Entry 7QH2 (electron microscopy, 2.43 A resolution); this record covers chains E and F of the 6 polymer chains in the assembly.

== Chain E ==
Name: Lactate dehydrogenase (NAD(+), ferredoxin) subunit LctB
Organism: Acetobacterium woodii
Notes: EC 1.3.1.110
UniProt: H6LBB0 (LCTB_ACEWD); residues 3-265 here correspond to UniProt positions 2-264 (UniProt number = residue number - 1)
Amino-acid sequence (265 residues; numbered 1 to 265; the number before each row is that of its first residue):
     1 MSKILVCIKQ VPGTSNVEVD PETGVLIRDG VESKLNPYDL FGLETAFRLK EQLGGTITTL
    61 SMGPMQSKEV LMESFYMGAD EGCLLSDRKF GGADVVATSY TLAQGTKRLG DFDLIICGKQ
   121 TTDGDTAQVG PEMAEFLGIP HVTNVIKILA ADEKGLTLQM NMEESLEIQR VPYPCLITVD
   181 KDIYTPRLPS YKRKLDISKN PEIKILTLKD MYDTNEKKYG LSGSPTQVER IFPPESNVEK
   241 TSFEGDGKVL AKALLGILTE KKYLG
Construct notes: initiating methionine (1); expression tag (2)
Small-molecule neighbours: FAD (flavin-adenine dinucleotide): C7, I8, K9, N36, D39, L60, S61, M62, A93, D94, V95, T98, L102, C117, G118, K119, Q120, T121, D123, G124, D125, T126, A127, Q128, V129, G130, T226, V228
Reported in the primary citation:
  - binding site for flavin-adenine dinucleotide: T226, V228

== Chain F ==
Name: Lactate dehydrogenase (NAD(+), ferredoxin) subunit LctD
Organism: Acetobacterium woodii
Notes: EC 1.3.1.110
UniProt: H6LBS1 (LCTD_ACEWD); residues 1-466 here = UniProt positions 1-466
Amino-acid sequence (467 residues; row label = number of the first residue in the row):
     1 MNYKKVEASD IAAIKELIPA ERVFVGTEIG EDFSHDELGS IHSYPEVLIK VTSTEEVSKI
    61 MKYAYEHNIP VVVRGSGTGL VGACVPLFGG IMLETTLMNN ILELDTENLT VTVEPGVLLM
   121 ELSKFVEEND LFYPPDPGEK SATIAGNIST NAGGMRAVKY GVTRDYVRGL TVVLANGEII
   181 ELGGKIVKNS SGYSLKDLVI GSEGTLCVIT KAILKLLPLP KMTLSLLIPF ENISDAAGIV
   241 PKIIKSKAIP TAIEFMERQT ILFAEDFLGK KFPDSSSNAY ILLTFDGNTK EQVEAEYETV
   301 ANLCLAEGAK DVYIVDTVER KDSVWSARGA FLEAIKASTT EMDECDVVVP RNRIAEFIEF
   361 THDLAKEMDV RIPSFGHAGD GNLHIYVCRD ELCQADWEAK LAEAMDRMYA KALTFEGLVS
   421 GEHGIGYAKR KYLLNDFGTE HLALMAGIKQ TFDPKNLLNP KKVCQMA
Construct notes: expression tag (467)
Ion coordination: Fe ion: H377, H384, E422
Small-molecule neighbours:
  - FAD (flavin-adenine dinucleotide), molecule 1: D32, E37, S76, G77, T78, E139, S141
  - FAD, molecule 2: E37, V73, R74, G75, S76, G77, T78, G79, L80, A83, C84, T95, P115, P137, G138, E139, A142, T143, A145, G146, N147, S149, T150, A152, G153, E203, G204, C207, V208, I209, L332, E422, H423, N459
Reported in the primary citation:
  - binding site for flavin-adenine dinucleotide: E37, L80, G138, E139, G153, L332
  - catalytic residues: H423

== How chain E and chain F interact ==
Residue-residue contacts (33; chain E residue first):
  K34(E) - T317(F)
  K34(E) - V318(F)
  K34(E) - E319(F)  salt bridge
  P37(E) - E319(F)
  L40(E) - R320(F)
  E73(E) - R320(F)  salt bridge
  M77(E) - R320(F)
  D182(E) - K270(F)  salt bridge
  T185(E) - K271(F)  hydrogen bond (side chain-backbone)
  T185(E) - P273(F)
  P186(E) - P273(F)
  R187(E) - P273(F)
  L188(E) - L227(F)  hydrophobic
  L188(E) - P273(F)  hydrophobic
  L188(E) - Y313(F)
  L188(E) - V315(F)  hydrophobic
  L188(E) - R320(F)
  P189(E) - Y313(F)
  P189(E) - I314(F)  hydrogen bond (backbone-backbone)
  P189(E) - R320(F)
  S190(E) - D311(F)  hydrogen bond
  S190(E) - V312(F)
  S190(E) - Y313(F)
  Y191(E) - E298(F)
  Y191(E) - A301(F)  hydrophobic
  Y191(E) - N302(F)  hydrogen bond
  Y191(E) - L305(F)  hydrophobic
  Y191(E) - D311(F)
  Y191(E) - V312(F)  hydrogen bond (backbone-backbone)
  Y191(E) - I314(F)  hydrophobic
  K192(E) - K310(F)
  K192(E) - D311(F)
  L195(E) - N302(F)
Also at the interface, not in a pair above, chain E (17 interface residues in all): E32, K194
Also at the interface, not in a pair above, chain F (23 interface residues in all): M222, F272, E294, Y297, V324

== Summary ==
The interface between chain E and chain F involves 17 residues on one side and 23 on the other, with 5
hydrogen bonds and 3 salt bridges. Among the polar pairs are K34(E)-E319(F), E73(E)-R320(F) and
D182(E)-K270(F). From the paper: the catalytic residue H423(F); a binding site for flavin-adenine dinucleotide
at T226(E), V228(E) and E37(F) among others.
Here chain E is Lactate dehydrogenase (NAD(+), ferredoxin) subunit LctB and chain F is Lactate dehydrogenase
(NAD(+), ferredoxin) subunit LctD, both from Acetobacterium woodii. Entry 7QH2 (Cryo-EM structure of Ldh-EtfAB
complex from Acetobacterium woodii) was determined by electron microscopy.
